Entry 6DBV (electron microscopy, 4.29 A resolution (low resolution: residue-level contacts below are approximate; hydrogen-bond / salt-bridge calls are withheld)); this record covers chains B and E of the 8 polymer chains in the assembly.

Chain B:
Molecule: Recombination activating gene 2
Source organism: Danio rerio
Reference sequence: Q1RLW7 (Q1RLW7_DANRE); residue numbers follow UniProt; this construct covers 1-530
Sequence (533 residues; each row starts with the number of its first residue; numbers below 1 keep their minus sign (Gly-2 is residue -2)):
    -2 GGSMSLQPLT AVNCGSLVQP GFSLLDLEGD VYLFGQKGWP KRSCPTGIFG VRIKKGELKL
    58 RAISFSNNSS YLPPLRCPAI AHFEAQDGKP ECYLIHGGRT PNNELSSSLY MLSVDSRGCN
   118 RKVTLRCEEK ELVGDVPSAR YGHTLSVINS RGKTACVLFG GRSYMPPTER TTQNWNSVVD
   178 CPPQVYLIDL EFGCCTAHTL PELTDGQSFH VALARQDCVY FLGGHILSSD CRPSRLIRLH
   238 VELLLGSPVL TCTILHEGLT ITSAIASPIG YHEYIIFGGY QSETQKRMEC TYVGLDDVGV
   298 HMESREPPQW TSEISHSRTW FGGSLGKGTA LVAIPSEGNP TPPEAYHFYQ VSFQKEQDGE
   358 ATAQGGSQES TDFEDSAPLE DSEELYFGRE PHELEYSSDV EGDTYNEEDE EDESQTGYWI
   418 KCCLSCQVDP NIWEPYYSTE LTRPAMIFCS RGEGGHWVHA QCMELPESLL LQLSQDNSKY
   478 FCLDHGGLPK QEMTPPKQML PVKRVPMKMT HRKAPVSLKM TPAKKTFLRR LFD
Disordered / not traced: -2 to 0, 352-530
Construct notes: expression tag (-2 to 0)

Chain E:
Molecule: Forward strand of 12-RSS substrate DNA
Sequence (50 nucleotides; row label = number of the first residue in the row):
     1 GATCTGGCCT GTCTTACACA GTGCTACAGA CTGGAACAAA AACCCTGCAG
Metal / ion sites: Ca2+ site 1: DC17 (shared with 2 residues of chain A)

Interface between chain B and chain E:
Contacting residue pairs - 8 pairs, chain B then chain E:
  Arg49(B) with DC8(E)
  Arg58(B) with DG6(E); DG7(E); DC8(E)
  Asn117(B) with DT5(E); DG6(E)
  Lys119(B) with DG6(E); DG7(E)
Interface residues without a listed pair, chain B (5 interface residues in all): Ala59

Overview:
The interface between chain B and chain E involves 5 residues on one side and 4 on the other.
Here chain B is Recombination activating gene 2 (Danio rerio) and chain E is Forward strand of 12-RSS
substrate DNA. Entry 6DBV (Cryo-EM structure of RAG in complex with 12-RSS and 23-RSS substrate DNAs) was
determined by electron microscopy together with 6DBI, 6DBJ, 6DBL, 6DBO, 6DBQ, 6DBR and 4 further entries from
the same study.
